9DIP - chains B and D of the 6 polymer chains in the assembly; structure by X-ray diffraction, 2.32 A resolution.

== Chain B (and D) ==
Molecule: Hemagglutinin HA2
From: Influenza A virus
Notes: chain D of this document is another copy of the same molecule, construct and numbering; everything in this record applies to it too
UniProtKB: A0A6B7HQ27 (A0A6B7HQ27_9INFA); residues 1-174 here correspond to UniProt positions 330-503 (UniProt number = residue number + 329)
Amino-acid sequence (176 residues; row label = number of the first residue in the row):
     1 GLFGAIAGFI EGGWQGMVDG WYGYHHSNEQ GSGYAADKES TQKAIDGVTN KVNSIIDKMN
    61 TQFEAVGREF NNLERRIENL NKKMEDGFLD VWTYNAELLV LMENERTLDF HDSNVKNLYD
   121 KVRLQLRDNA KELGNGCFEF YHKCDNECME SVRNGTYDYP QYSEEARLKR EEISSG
Disordered / not traced: 175-176
Construct notes: expression tag (175-176)
Cystine bridges: C144-C148

== How chain B and chain D interact ==
Contacting residue pairs - 55 pairs, chain B then chain D:
  F3(B) - L2(D)  hydrophobic
  F3(B) - F3(D)  hydrophobic
  S54(B) - L98(D)
  S54(B) - L101(D)
  I55(B) - Y94(D)  hydrogen bond (backbone-side chain)
  K58(B) - Y94(D)
  K58(B) - E97(D)  salt bridge
  K58(B) - L98(D)
  K58(B) - L101(D)
  M59(B) - Y94(D)  hydrophobic
  N60(B) - D90(D)  hydrogen bond
  Q62(B) - D86(D)  hydrogen bond (side chain-backbone)
  Q62(B) - L89(D)
  Q62(B) - D90(D)  hydrogen bond
  E64(B) - K82(D)
  E64(B) - K83(D)
  E64(B) - D86(D)
  A65(B) - N79(D)
  A65(B) - K83(D)
  E69(B) - R76(D)  hydrogen bond (backbone-side chain)
  F70(B) - R76(D)
  E74(B) - R76(D)  salt bridge
  I77(B) - I77(D)  hydrophobic
  I77(B) - L80(D)  hydrophobic
  N81(B) - L80(D)
  N81(B) - K83(D)  hydrogen bond
  M84(B) - L80(D)  hydrophobic
  M84(B) - M84(D)  hydrophobic
  F88(B) - M84(D)
  F88(B) - G87(D)
  F88(B) - F88(D)  hydrophobic
  F88(B) - V91(D)  hydrophobic
  V91(B) - V91(D)  hydrophobic
  W92(B) - D90(D)
  W92(B) - V91(D)  hydrophobic
  W92(B) - Y94(D)  hydrophobic
  N95(B) - N95(D)  hydrogen bond
  L99(B) - Y94(D)
  L99(B) - L98(D)  hydrophobic
  L99(B) - M102(D)  hydrophobic
  E103(B) - M102(D)
  R106(B) - E105(D)  salt bridge
  R106(B) - R106(D)
  F110(B) - L2(D)  hydrophobic
  S113(B) - L2(D)  hydrogen bond (side chain-backbone)
  N117(B) - L2(D)  hydrogen bond (side chain-backbone)
  N117(B) - F3(D)
  N117(B) - G4(D)
  R123(B) - E132(D)  salt bridge
  L124(B) - F9(D)  hydrophobic
  L124(B) - G134(D)
  R127(B) - E132(D)
  R127(B) - L133(D)  hydrogen bond (side chain-backbone)
  Y159(B) - K131(D)
  E164(B) - S174(D)
Interface residues without a listed pair, chain B (35 interface residues in all): L80, D109, N114, D128, R167
Interface residues without a listed pair, chain D (33 interface residues in all): G1, T93, D109

== Overview ==
35 residues of chain B face 33 of chain D across their interface, with 10 hydrogen bonds and 4 salt bridges.
Polar pairs include K58(B)-E97(D), E74(B)-R76(D) and R106(B)-E105(D).
Chain B and chain D are both Hemagglutinin HA2 (Influenza A virus); the structure, Crystal structure of H5
hemagglutinin from the influenza virus A/Texas/37/2024 (H5N1) with LSTa, was determined by X-ray diffraction
together with 9DIO and 9DIQ from the same study.
